6LHR - chains A and B; structure by X-ray diffraction, 2.62 A resolution.

Chain A (and B):
Protein: Synaptic vesicle membrane protein VAT-1 homolog
Organism: Homo sapiens
Notes: chain B of this document is another copy of the same molecule, construct and numbering; everything in this record applies to it too
Reference sequence: Q99536 (VAT1_HUMAN); numbering as in UniProt (aligned over 43-393)
Chain sequence (353 residues; row label = number of the first residue in the row):
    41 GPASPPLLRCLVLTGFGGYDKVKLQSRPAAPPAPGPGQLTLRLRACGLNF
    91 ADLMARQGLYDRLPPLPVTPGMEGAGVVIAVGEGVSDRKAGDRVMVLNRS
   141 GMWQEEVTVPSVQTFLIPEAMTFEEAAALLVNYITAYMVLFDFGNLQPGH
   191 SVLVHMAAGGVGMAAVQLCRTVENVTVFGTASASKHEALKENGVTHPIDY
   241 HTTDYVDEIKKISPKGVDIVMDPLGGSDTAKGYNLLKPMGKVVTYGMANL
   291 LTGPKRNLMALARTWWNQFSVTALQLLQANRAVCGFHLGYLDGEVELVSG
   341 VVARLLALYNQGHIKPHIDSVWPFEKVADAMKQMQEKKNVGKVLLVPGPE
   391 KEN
Disordered / not traced: 41-45, 389-393 (chain B: 41-45, 294-299, 390-393)
Construct notes: expression tag (41-42)
Small-molecule neighbours: NADP (NAP; NADP nicotinamide-adenine-dinucleotide phosphate): Asn89, Phe90, Ala91, Val171, Asn172, Thr175, Met196, Gly199, Gly200, Val201, Thr220, Ala221, Ser222, Lys225, Tyr240, His241, Pro263, Tyr285, Gly286, Ala288, Leu291, Phe326, His327, Leu328, Met374, Gln375, Lys377, Lys378, Asn379
UniProt features mapped onto this chain:
  - modified residue: Ser44 (Phosphoserine)
From the paper describing this entry:
  - conformationally variable residues (loop rearrangement): Tyr285 to Phe309
  - self-association interface (contacts with another copy of this molecule): Val311, Leu316, Val323
  - binding site for NADP: Phe90, Thr175, Met196, Val201, Ser222, Lys225, Tyr240, His241, Tyr285, Ala288, Leu291, Phe326, Leu328, Lys377, Asn379
  - binding site for NADP: Asn89, Ala91, Val171, His327 (proposed by the authors, not directly observed)

How chain A and chain B interact:
Residue-residue contacts - 73 pairs, chain A then chain B:
  Met178(A) - Met279(B)  hydrophobic
  Phe181(A) - Asn185(B)  hydrogen bond (backbone-side chain)
  Asp182(A) - Asn185(B)  hydrogen bond (backbone-side chain)
  Asp182(A) - Met279(B)
  Asp182(A) - Lys281(B)  hydrogen bond (backbone-side chain)
  Phe183(A) - Met279(B)  hydrophobic
  Phe183(A) - Asn320(B)
  Phe183(A) - Arg321(B)
  Phe183(A) - Ala322(B)  hydrophobic
  Asn185(A) - Phe181(B)  hydrogen bond (side chain-backbone)
  Asn185(A) - Asp182(B)  hydrogen bond (side chain-backbone)
  Asn185(A) - Asn185(B)
  Lys255(A) - Glu334(B)  salt bridge
  Pro278(A) - Leu331(B)  hydrophobic
  Pro278(A) - Glu334(B)
  Met279(A) - Met178(B)  hydrophobic
  Met279(A) - Asp182(B)
  Met279(A) - Phe183(B)  hydrophobic
  Met279(A) - Phe326(B)  hydrophobic
  Met279(A) - Leu337(B)  hydrophobic
  Gly280(A) - Phe183(B)
  Lys281(A) - Asp182(B)  hydrogen bond (side chain-backbone)
  Lys281(A) - Phe183(B)
  Met287(A) - Leu314(B)  hydrophobic
  Phe309(A) - Thr312(B)
  Phe309(A) - Ala313(B)  hydrogen bond (backbone-backbone)
  Ser310(A) - Val311(B)
  Ser310(A) - Thr312(B)
  Val311(A) - Ser310(B)
  Val311(A) - Val311(B)  hydrogen bond (backbone-backbone)
  Thr312(A) - Phe309(B)  hydrogen bond (side chain-backbone)
  Ala313(A) - Phe309(B)  hydrogen bond (backbone-backbone)
  Leu316(A) - Val323(B)
  Leu316(A) - Gly325(B)
  Leu317(A) - Thr284(B)
  Leu317(A) - Tyr285(B)
  Leu317(A) - Gly286(B)
  Leu317(A) - Gly325(B)
  Leu317(A) - His327(B)
  Gln318(A) - Asp101(B)
  Gln318(A) - Tyr330(B)
  Ala319(A) - Gly325(B)
  Asn320(A) - Phe183(B)
  Asn320(A) - Gly325(B)
  Asn320(A) - Phe326(B)
  Asn320(A) - His327(B)  hydrogen bond (side chain-backbone)
  Asn320(A) - Tyr330(B)
  Asn320(A) - Leu331(B)
  Arg321(A) - Phe183(B)
  Arg321(A) - Cys324(B)
  Arg321(A) - Gly325(B)  hydrogen bond (backbone-backbone)
  Ala322(A) - Phe183(B)  hydrophobic
  Ala322(A) - Val323(B)
  Ala322(A) - Cys324(B)  hydrophobic
  Val323(A) - Leu316(B)
  Val323(A) - Ala322(B)
  Val323(A) - Val323(B)  hydrogen bond (backbone-backbone)
  Cys324(A) - Arg321(B)
  Cys324(A) - Ala322(B)  hydrophobic
  Gly325(A) - Leu316(B)
  Gly325(A) - Leu317(B)
  Gly325(A) - Asn320(B)
  Gly325(A) - Arg321(B)  hydrogen bond (backbone-backbone)
  Phe326(A) - Leu317(B)
  Phe326(A) - Asn320(B)
  His327(A) - Leu317(B)
  His327(A) - Asn320(B)  hydrogen bond (backbone-side chain)
  Tyr330(A) - Gln318(B)
  Tyr330(A) - Asn320(B)
  Leu331(A) - Pro278(B)  hydrophobic
  Glu334(A) - Lys255(B)  salt bridge
  Glu334(A) - Pro278(B)
  Leu337(A) - Met279(B)  hydrophobic
Other interface residues (no listed pair), chain A (36 interface residues in all): Thr284, Tyr285, Gly286, Gln308
Other interface residues (no listed pair), chain B (36 interface residues in all): Thr269, Gly280

Overview:
Chain A and chain B each contribute 36 residues to their interface, with 15 hydrogen bonds and 2 salt bridges.
Among the polar pairs are Lys255(A)-Glu334(B), Phe181(A)-Asn185(B) and Asp182(A)-Asn185(B). Ligands of chain
A: NADP. The paper reports a binding site for NADP at Phe90(A), Thr175(A) and Met196(A) among others;
conformational variability at Tyr285(A).
Chain A and chain B are both Synaptic vesicle membrane protein VAT-1 homolog (Homo sapiens); the structure,
Crystal structure of the complex between Vesicle Amine Transport-1 and NADP, was determined by X-ray
diffraction (same publication as 6LII).
